7MK9 - chains A and B of the 17 polymer chains in the assembly; structure by electron microscopy, 3.54 A resolution.

# Chain A
Molecule: DNA-directed RNA polymerase subunit
From: Saccharomyces cerevisiae
Notes: EC 2.7.7.6
UniProtKB: A0A6A5Q1P2 (A0A6A5Q1P2_YEASX); residue numbers follow UniProt; this construct covers 1-1733
Chain sequence (1733 residues; numbered 1 to 1733; the number before each row is that of its first residue):
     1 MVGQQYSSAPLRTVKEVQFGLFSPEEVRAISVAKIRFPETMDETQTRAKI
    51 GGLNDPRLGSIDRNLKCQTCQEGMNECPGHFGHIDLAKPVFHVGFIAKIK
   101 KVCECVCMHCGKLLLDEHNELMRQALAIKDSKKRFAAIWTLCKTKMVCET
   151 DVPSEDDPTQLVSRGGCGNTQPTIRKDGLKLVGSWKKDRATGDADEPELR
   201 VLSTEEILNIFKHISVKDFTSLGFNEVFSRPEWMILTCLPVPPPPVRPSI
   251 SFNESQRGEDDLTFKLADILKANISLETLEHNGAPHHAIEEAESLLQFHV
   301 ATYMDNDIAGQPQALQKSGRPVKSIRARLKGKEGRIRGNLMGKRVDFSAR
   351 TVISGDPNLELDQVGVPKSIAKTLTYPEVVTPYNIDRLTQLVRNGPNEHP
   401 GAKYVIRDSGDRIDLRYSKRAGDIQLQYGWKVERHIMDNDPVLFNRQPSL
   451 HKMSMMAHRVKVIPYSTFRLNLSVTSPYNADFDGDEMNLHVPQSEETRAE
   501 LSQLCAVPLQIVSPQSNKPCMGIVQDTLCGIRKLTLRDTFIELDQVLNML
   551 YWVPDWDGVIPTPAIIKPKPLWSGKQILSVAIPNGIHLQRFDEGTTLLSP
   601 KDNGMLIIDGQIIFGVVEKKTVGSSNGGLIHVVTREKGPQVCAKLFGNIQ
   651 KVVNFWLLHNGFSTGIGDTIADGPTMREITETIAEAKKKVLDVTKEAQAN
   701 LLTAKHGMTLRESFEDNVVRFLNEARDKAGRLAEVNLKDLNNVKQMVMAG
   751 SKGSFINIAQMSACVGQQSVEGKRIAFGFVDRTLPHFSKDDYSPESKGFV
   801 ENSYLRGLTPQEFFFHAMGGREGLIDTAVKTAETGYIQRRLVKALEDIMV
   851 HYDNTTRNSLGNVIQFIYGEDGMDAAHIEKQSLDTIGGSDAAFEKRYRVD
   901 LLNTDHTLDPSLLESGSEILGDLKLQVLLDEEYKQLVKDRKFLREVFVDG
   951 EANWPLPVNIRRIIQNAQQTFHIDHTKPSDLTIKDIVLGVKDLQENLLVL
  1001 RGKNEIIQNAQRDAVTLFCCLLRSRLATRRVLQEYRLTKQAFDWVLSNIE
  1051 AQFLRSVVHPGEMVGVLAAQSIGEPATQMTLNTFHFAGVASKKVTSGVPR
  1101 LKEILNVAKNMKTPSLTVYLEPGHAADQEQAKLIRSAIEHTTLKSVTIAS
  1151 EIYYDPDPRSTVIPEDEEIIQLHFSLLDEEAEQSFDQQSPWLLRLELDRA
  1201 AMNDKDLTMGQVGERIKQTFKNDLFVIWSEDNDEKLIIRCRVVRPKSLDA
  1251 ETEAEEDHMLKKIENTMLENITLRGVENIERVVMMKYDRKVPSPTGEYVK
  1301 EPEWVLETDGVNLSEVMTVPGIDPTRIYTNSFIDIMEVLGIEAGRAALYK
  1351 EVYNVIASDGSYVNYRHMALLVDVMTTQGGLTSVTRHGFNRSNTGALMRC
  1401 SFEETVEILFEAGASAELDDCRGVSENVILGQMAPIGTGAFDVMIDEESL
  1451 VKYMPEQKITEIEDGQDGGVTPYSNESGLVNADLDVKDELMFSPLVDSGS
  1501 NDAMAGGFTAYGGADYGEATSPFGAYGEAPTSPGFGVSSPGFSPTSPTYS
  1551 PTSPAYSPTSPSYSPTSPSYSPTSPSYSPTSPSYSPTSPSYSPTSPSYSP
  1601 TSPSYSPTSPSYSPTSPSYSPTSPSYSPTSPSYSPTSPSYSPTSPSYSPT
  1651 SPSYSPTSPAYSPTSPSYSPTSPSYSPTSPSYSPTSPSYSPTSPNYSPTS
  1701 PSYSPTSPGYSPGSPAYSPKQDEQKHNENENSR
Not modelled in the structure: 1, 1082-1092, 1176-1184, 1246-1253, 1455-1733
Metal / ion sites: Zn2+ site 1: Cys-67, Cys-70, Cys-77, His-80; Zn2+ site 2: Cys-107, Cys-110, Cys-148, Cys-167; Mg2+: Asp-481, Asp-483, Asp-485 (shared with 2 residues of chain R)
What the authors report for this chain:
  - binding site for the 15-nt RNA strand: Lys-619, Lys-620

# Chain B
Molecule: DNA-directed RNA polymerase subunit beta
From: Saccharomyces cerevisiae
Notes: EC 2.7.7.6
UniProtKB: A0A6A5Q4H2 (A0A6A5Q4H2_YEASX); residue numbers follow UniProt; this construct covers 1-1224
Chain sequence (1224 residues; row label = number of the first residue in the row):
     1 MSDLANSEKYYDEDPYGFEDESAPITAEDSWAVISAFFREKGLVSQQLDS
    51 FNQFVDYTLQDIICEDSTLILEQLAQHTTESDNISRKYEISFGKIYVTKP
   101 MVNESDGVTHALYPQEARLRNLTYSSGLFVDVKKRTYEAIDVPGRELKYE
   151 LIAEESEDDSESGKVFIGRLPIMLRSKNCYLSEATESDLYKLKECPFDMG
   201 GYFIINGSEKVLIAQERSAGNIVQVFKKAAPSPISHVAEIRSALEKGSRF
   251 ISTLQVKLYGREGSSARTIKATLPYIKQDIPIVIIFRALGIIPDGEILEH
   301 ICYDVNDWQMLEMLKPCVEDGFVIQDRETALDFIGRRGTALGIKKEKRIQ
   351 YAKDILQKEFLPHITQLEGFESRKAFFLGYMINRLLLCALDRKDQDDRDH
   401 FGKKRLDLAGPLLAQLFKTLFKKLTKDIFRYMQRTVEEAHDFNMKLAINA
   451 KTITSGLKYALATGNWGEQKKAMSSRAGVSQVLNRYTYSSTLSHLRRTNT
   501 PIGRDGKLAKPRQLHNTHWGLVCPAETPEGQACGLVKNLSLMSCISVGTD
   551 PMPIITFLSEWGMEPLEDYVPHQSPDATRVFVNGVWHGVHRNPARLMETL
   601 RTLRRKGDINPEVSMIRDIREKELKIFTDAGRVYRPLFIVEDDESLGHKE
   651 LKVRKGHIAKLMATEYQDIEGGFEDVEEYTWSSLLNEGLVEYIDAEEEES
   701 ILIAMQPEDLEPAEANEENDLDVDPAKRIRVSHHATTFTHCEIHPSMILG
   751 VAASIIPFPDHNQSPRNTYQSAMGKQAMGVFLTNYNVRMDTMANILYYPQ
   801 KPLGTTRAMEYLKFRELPAGQNAIVAIACYSGYNQEDSMIMNQSSIDRGL
   851 FRSLFFRSYMDQEKKYGMSITETFEKPQRTNTLRMKHGTYDKLDDDGLIA
   901 PGVRVSGEDVIIGKTTPISPDEEELGQRTAYHSKRDASTPLRSTENGIVD
   951 QVLVTTNQDGLKFVKVRVRTTKIPQIGDKFASRHGQKGTIGITYRREDMP
  1001 FTAEGIVPDLIINPHAIPSRMTVAHLIECLLSKVAALSGNEGDASPFTDI
  1051 TVEGISKLLREHGYQSRGFEVMYNGHTGKKLMAQIFFGPTYYQRLRHMVD
  1101 DKIHARARGPMQVLTRQPVEGRSRDGGLRFGEMERDCMIAHGAASFLKER
  1151 LMEASDAFRVHICGICGLMTVIAKLNHNQFECKGCDNKIDIYQIHIPYAA
  1201 KLLFQELMAMNITPRLYTDRSRDF
Not modelled in the structure: 1-19, 134-135, 151-158, 262-263, 669-677, 714-725, 731-734, 1213, 1224
Metal / ion sites: Zn2+: Cys-1163, Cys-1166, Cys-1182

# Chain A / chain B interface
Residue-residue contacts - 284 pairs, chain A then chain B:
  Gln-4(A) / Arg-1159(B)  hydrogen bond (backbone-side chain)
  Gln-5(A) / Arg-1159(B)  hydrogen bond (backbone-side chain)
  Gln-5(A) / Leu-1175(B)
  Ser-7(A) / His-1161(B)
  Ser-7(A) / Leu-1175(B)
  Ser-7(A) / Phe-1180(B)
  Ser-7(A) / Gln-1193(B)
  Ser-8(A) / Asn-1178(B)
  Ala-9(A) / Gln-1193(B)
  Pro-10(A) / Ile-1191(B)
  Pro-10(A) / Tyr-1192(B)
  Pro-10(A) / Gln-1193(B)  hydrogen bond (backbone-backbone)
  Leu-11(A) / Gln-1193(B)
  Leu-11(A) / His-1195(B)
  Arg-12(A) / Tyr-1192(B)
  Arg-12(A) / Gln-1193(B)
  Arg-12(A) / Ile-1194(B)
  Arg-12(A) / Thr-1218(B)  hydrogen bond
  Thr-13(A) / Thr-1218(B)
  Val-14(A) / Ile-1194(B)  hydrophobic
  Val-14(A) / Leu-1216(B)  hydrophobic
  Val-14(A) / Tyr-1217(B)
  Lys-15(A) / Tyr-1217(B)
  Lys-15(A) / Thr-1218(B)
  Lys-15(A) / Asp-1219(B)
  Lys-15(A) / Arg-1220(B)
  Glu-16(A) / Tyr-1217(B)  hydrogen bond (backbone-backbone)
  Glu-16(A) / Asp-1219(B)
  Glu-16(A) / Arg-1220(B)
  Glu-16(A) / Ser-1221(B)  hydrogen bond
  Val-17(A) / Arg-1215(B)
  Gln-18(A) / Pro-1214(B)
  Gln-18(A) / Arg-1215(B)  hydrogen bond (backbone-backbone)
  Phe-19(A) / Pro-1214(B)  hydrophobic
  Gly-20(A) / Ile-1212(B)
  Leu-21(A) / Ile-1212(B)
  Leu-21(A) / Arg-1215(B)
  Phe-22(A) / Met-1208(B)
  Phe-22(A) / Asn-1211(B)  hydrogen bond (backbone-side chain)
  Phe-22(A) / Ile-1212(B)
  Phe-22(A) / Arg-1215(B)
  Glu-26(A) / Arg-1215(B)  salt bridge
  Ile-30(A) / Thr-1170(B)
  Ile-30(A) / Lys-1183(B)
  Gln-68(A) / Ile-1172(B)
  Thr-69(A) / Lys-1174(B)
  Glu-72(A) / Leu-1175(B)
  Met-74(A) / Arg-1116(B)  hydrogen bond (backbone-side chain)
  Asn-75(A) / Arg-1116(B)
  Asn-75(A) / Phe-1158(B)
  Glu-76(A) / Phe-1158(B)
  Pro-78(A) / Lys-1201(B)
  Pro-78(A) / Gln-1205(B)
  Phe-81(A) / Met-1208(B)  hydrophobic
  His-92(A) / Met-1210(B)  hydrogen bond (side chain-backbone)
  Trp-233(A) / Asn-1211(B)
  Leu-236(A) / Asn-1211(B)
  Pro-240(A) / Met-1208(B)
  Val-246(A) / Gln-1205(B)
  Val-246(A) / Glu-1206(B)
  Glu-254(A) / Lys-864(B)  salt bridge
  Ser-255(A) / Lys-864(B)
  Ser-255(A) / Tyr-866(B)  hydrogen bond
  Ser-255(A) / Arg-935(B)  hydrogen bond (backbone-side chain)
  Gln-256(A) / Tyr-866(B)  hydrogen bond
  Tyr-303(A) / Met-1210(B)
  Met-304(A) / Met-1210(B)  hydrophobic
  Ile-325(A) / Met-1210(B)  hydrophobic
  Arg-328(A) / Glu-1206(B)  salt bridge
  Leu-329(A) / Leu-1203(B)  hydrophobic
  Arg-335(A) / Leu-1114(B)
  Arg-335(A) / Leu-1202(B)
  Arg-335(A) / Glu-1206(B)  salt bridge
  Ile-336(A) / Leu-1203(B)  hydrophobic
  Arg-337(A) / Arg-1129(B)  hydrogen bond (backbone-side chain)
  Arg-337(A) / Glu-1132(B)  salt bridge
  Gly-338(A) / Arg-1129(B)
  Asn-339(A) / Gln-1117(B)  hydrogen bond
  Leu-340(A) / Ala-1199(B)  hydrophobic
  Met-341(A) / Arg-1135(B)
  Gly-342(A) / Arg-1129(B)  hydrogen bond (backbone-side chain)
  Gly-342(A) / Phe-1130(B)
  Lys-343(A) / Gln-1117(B)
  Lys-343(A) / Arg-1129(B)
  Lys-343(A) / Phe-1130(B)  hydrogen bond (backbone-backbone)
  Lys-343(A) / Leu-1151(B)
  Lys-343(A) / Ser-1155(B)
  Arg-344(A) / Pro-1118(B)
  Arg-344(A) / Glu-1120(B)  salt bridge
  Arg-344(A) / Leu-1128(B)
  Arg-344(A) / Arg-1129(B)
  Arg-344(A) / Ala-1154(B)
  Val-345(A) / Pro-1118(B)
  Val-345(A) / Gly-1127(B)
  Val-345(A) / Leu-1128(B)  hydrogen bond (backbone-backbone)
  Val-345(A) / Phe-1130(B)  hydrophobic
  Val-345(A) / Arg-1150(B)
  Val-345(A) / Ala-1154(B)
  Asp-346(A) / Arg-1106(B)  salt bridge
  Asp-346(A) / Ala-1107(B)
  Asp-346(A) / Arg-1108(B)  hydrogen bond (side chain-backbone)
  Asp-346(A) / Gly-1109(B)
  Asp-346(A) / Ala-1154(B)  hydrogen bond (backbone-backbone)
  Phe-347(A) / Arg-1106(B)  hydrogen bond (backbone-backbone)
  Phe-347(A) / Ala-1107(B)  hydrophobic
  Phe-347(A) / Arg-1108(B)
  Ser-348(A) / Ala-1105(B)
  Ser-348(A) / Arg-1106(B)  hydrogen bond (backbone-backbone)
  Ser-348(A) / Leu-1128(B)
  Ala-349(A) / His-1104(B)
  Ala-349(A) / Ala-1105(B)  hydrophobic
  Ala-349(A) / Leu-1128(B)
  Arg-350(A) / Lys-1102(B)
  Arg-350(A) / Ile-1103(B)
  Arg-350(A) / His-1104(B)  hydrogen bond (backbone-backbone)
  Arg-350(A) / Leu-1128(B)
  Thr-351(A) / Ile-1103(B)
  Gly-355(A) / Tyr-833(B)
  Asp-356(A) / Tyr-833(B)  hydrogen bond
  Pro-357(A) / Gly-832(B)
  Pro-357(A) / Tyr-833(B)
  Asn-358(A) / Tyr-833(B)  hydrogen bond
  Ser-369(A) / Ile-1103(B)
  Ile-370(A) / Ala-1105(B)  hydrophobic
  Leu-374(A) / Ala-1105(B)  hydrophobic
  Arg-412(A) / Arg-1108(B)
  Leu-443(A) / Met-1138(B)  hydrophobic
  Leu-443(A) / Phe-1146(B)  hydrophobic
  Gln-447(A) / Glu-1134(B)  hydrogen bond
  Ser-449(A) / Met-1133(B)
  Ser-449(A) / Glu-1134(B)
  Lys-452(A) / Ala-1140(B)
  Lys-452(A) / His-1141(B)  hydrogen bond
  Met-455(A) / Cys-1137(B)  hydrophobic
  Met-455(A) / Met-1138(B)  hydrophobic
  Met-455(A) / His-1141(B)  hydrogen bond (backbone-side chain)
  Tyr-465(A) / Ile-976(B)  hydrophobic
  Leu-472(A) / Gln-835(B)
  Phe-482(A) / Gln-835(B)
  Phe-482(A) / Glu-836(B)
  Phe-482(A) / Thr-989(B)
  Asp-483(A) / Asp-837(B)
  Asp-483(A) / Lys-979(B)
  Asp-483(A) / Lys-987(B)
  His-490(A) / Phe-1130(B)
  His-490(A) / Arg-1150(B)
  Val-491(A) / Arg-1150(B)  hydrogen bond (backbone-side chain)
  Pro-492(A) / Glu-1149(B)
  Pro-492(A) / Arg-1150(B)
  Gln-493(A) / Glu-1149(B)  hydrogen bond (backbone-side chain)
  Ser-494(A) / Glu-1149(B)  hydrogen bond
  Thr-497(A) / Phe-1146(B)
  Thr-497(A) / Glu-1149(B)
  Glu-500(A) / Ala-1143(B)
  Glu-500(A) / Ala-1144(B)
  Glu-500(A) / Ser-1145(B)  hydrogen bond
  Glu-500(A) / Phe-1146(B)  hydrogen bond (side chain-backbone)
  Leu-504(A) / His-1141(B)
  Cys-505(A) / His-1141(B)  hydrogen bond
  Gln-525(A) / Gln-835(B)
  Gln-525(A) / Glu-836(B)
  Gln-525(A) / Asn-1013(B)  hydrogen bond
  Gln-525(A) / His-1015(B)  hydrogen bond
  Asp-526(A) / Gln-835(B)  hydrogen bond
  Cys-529(A) / His-1015(B)
  Asn-654(A) / Ser-831(B)
  Leu-658(A) / Tyr-830(B)
  Leu-658(A) / Ser-831(B)
  Leu-658(A) / Asn-1074(B)
  Leu-658(A) / His-1076(B)
  His-659(A) / Asn-1074(B)  hydrogen bond
  His-659(A) / Thr-1077(B)
  His-659(A) / Leu-1081(B)
  Asn-660(A) / Leu-1081(B)
  Asn-660(A) / Met-1082(B)  hydrogen bond (backbone-backbone)
  Asn-660(A) / Ala-1083(B)
  Gly-661(A) / Ala-1083(B)
  Phe-662(A) / Ala-828(B)
  Phe-662(A) / Cys-829(B)  hydrogen bond (backbone-side chain)
  Ser-663(A) / Ile-827(B)  hydrogen bond (side chain-backbone)
  Ser-663(A) / Gln-1084(B)
  Ser-663(A) / Ile-1085(B)
  Ser-663(A) / Phe-1086(B)
  Thr-664(A) / Phe-1086(B)
  Gly-665(A) / Leu-1026(B)
  Gly-665(A) / Phe-1069(B)
  Gly-665(A) / Phe-1086(B)
  Ile-666(A) / Leu-1026(B)  hydrophobic
  Ile-666(A) / Ile-1027(B)
  Ile-666(A) / Leu-1030(B)  hydrophobic
  Gly-667(A) / Arg-1067(B)
  Ile-670(A) / Arg-1067(B)
  Met-746(A) / His-1015(B)  hydrogen bond
  Met-746(A) / Pro-1018(B)  hydrophobic
  Ser-751(A) / His-1015(B)  hydrogen bond
  Lys-752(A) / His-1015(B)
  Lys-752(A) / Ser-1019(B)
  Gly-753(A) / Ser-1019(B)
  Asn-757(A) / Pro-1018(B)
  Asn-757(A) / Met-1021(B)
  Gln-760(A) / Met-1021(B)
  Met-761(A) / Pro-1018(B)
  Met-761(A) / Met-1021(B)  hydrophobic
  Ile-775(A) / Asn-516(B)
  Ala-776(A) / Asn-516(B)
  Gly-778(A) / His-515(B)
  Gly-778(A) / Asn-516(B)  hydrogen bond (backbone-side chain)
  Phe-779(A) / Asn-516(B)
  Phe-779(A) / Thr-517(B)
  Phe-779(A) / Glu-698(B)
  Phe-779(A) / Glu-699(B)
  Val-780(A) / Glu-699(B)
  Arg-782(A) / Glu-698(B)  hydrogen bond (side chain-backbone)
  Arg-782(A) / Glu-699(B)
  Arg-782(A) / Ser-700(B)
  Arg-782(A) / Ile-701(B)  hydrogen bond (side chain-backbone)
  Thr-783(A) / Asn-516(B)  hydrogen bond (backbone-side chain)
  Pro-785(A) / Ile-701(B)
  Pro-785(A) / Leu-702(B)
  Pro-785(A) / Ile-703(B)  hydrogen bond (backbone-backbone)
  His-786(A) / Trp-519(B)  hydrogen bond
  His-786(A) / Ile-703(B)
  His-786(A) / Met-705(B)  hydrogen bond
  Glu-801(A) / Ile-729(B)
  Tyr-804(A) / His-761(B)
  Tyr-804(A) / Met-1021(B)  hydrophobic
  Leu-805(A) / His-761(B)
  Arg-806(A) / Lys-727(B)
  Arg-806(A) / Arg-728(B)  hydrogen bond (backbone-side chain)
  Arg-806(A) / His-761(B)  hydrogen bond (backbone-side chain)
  Gly-807(A) / Arg-728(B)  hydrogen bond (backbone-side chain)
  Gly-807(A) / His-761(B)  hydrogen bond (backbone-side chain)
  Leu-808(A) / Arg-728(B)  hydrogen bond (backbone-side chain)
  Leu-808(A) / Asp-760(B)
  Pro-810(A) / Pro-745(B)  hydrophobic
  Pro-810(A) / Phe-1047(B)  hydrophobic
  Gln-811(A) / Met-705(B)
  Phe-813(A) / Pro-759(B)
  Phe-813(A) / Phe-1047(B)  hydrophobic
  Phe-814(A) / Leu-514(B)  hydrophobic
  Phe-814(A) / His-515(B)
  Phe-814(A) / Trp-519(B)  hydrophobic
  Phe-814(A) / Pro-524(B)  hydrophobic
  His-816(A) / Gln-763(B)
  His-816(A) / Ser-764(B)  hydrogen bond (side chain-backbone)
  Ala-817(A) / Pro-524(B)
  Ala-817(A) / Ser-764(B)
  Met-818(A) / Leu-514(B)
  Met-818(A) / His-515(B)
  Gly-820(A) / Pro-765(B)
  Arg-821(A) / Arg-512(B)
  Arg-821(A) / Leu-514(B)
  Arg-821(A) / Thr-527(B)
  Arg-821(A) / Gly-534(B)
  Leu-824(A) / Pro-765(B)  hydrophobic
  Ile-825(A) / Leu-508(B)
  Ile-825(A) / Arg-512(B)
  Ile-825(A) / Gln-513(B)
  Ile-825(A) / Cys-533(B)  hydrophobic
  Asp-826(A) / Leu-508(B)
  Val-829(A) / Leu-508(B)  hydrophobic
  Gln-838(A) / Met-1133(B)
  Arg-839(A) / Glu-1132(B)  salt bridge
  Val-842(A) / Asp-1136(B)
  Glu-846(A) / Arg-1135(B)  salt bridge
  Met-1063(A) / Ile-1139(B)
  Val-1066(A) / Asp-1136(B)
  Val-1066(A) / Ala-1140(B)  hydrophobic
  Gln-1070(A) / Cys-1137(B)
  Gln-1070(A) / Ala-1140(B)
  Lys-1261(A) / Lys-315(B)
  Asn-1265(A) / Ser-265(B)
  Ile-1429(A) / Pro-1197(B)
  Ile-1429(A) / Ala-1200(B)
  Leu-1430(A) / His-1195(B)
  Leu-1430(A) / Ile-1196(B)
  Leu-1430(A) / Pro-1197(B)
  Gly-1431(A) / Met-1152(B)
  Met-1433(A) / Lys-1148(B)
  Ala-1434(A) / Ala-1144(B)
  Ile-1436(A) / Gly-1142(B)
  Ile-1436(A) / Ala-1144(B)
  Thr-1438(A) / Gly-1142(B)  hydrogen bond (backbone-backbone)
  Thr-1438(A) / Ala-1144(B)
Other interface residues (no listed pair), chain A (193 interface residues in all): Ala-29, Cys-70, His-80, Phe-228, Leu-239, Pro-242, Pro-245, Pro-248, Arg-257, Gly-319, Val-352, Ser-354, Thr-373, Tyr-417, Asn-445, His-451, Ser-466, Thr-467, Arg-469, Asp-481, Gly-484, Asn-488, Glu-496, Gln-510, Asp-668, Met-676, Asn-742, Val-743, Phe-777, Leu-784, Phe-787, Asn-802, Thr-809, Ala-828, Asp-1257, Leu-1409, Phe-1410, Asp-1420, Val-1424, Val-1428, Gln-1432, Gly-1437, Gly-1439
Other interface residues (no listed pair), chain B (170 interface residues in all): Lys-471, Lys-507, His-518, Glu-529, Gly-530, Ala-726, Ile-748, Leu-749, Asn-762, Asn-767, His-887, Gly-988, Gly-991, Pro-1014, Ile-1017, Val-1023, Lys-1080, Val-1099, Thr-1115, Val-1119, Gly-1131, Leu-1147, Leu-1168, Ala-1173, Tyr-1198, Leu-1207, Ala-1209

# In short
Chain A and chain B form an interface of 193 and 170 residues respectively, with 57 hydrogen bonds and 9 salt
bridges. Polar contacts include Glu-26(A)/Arg-1215(B), Glu-254(A)/Lys-864(B) and Arg-328(A)/Glu-1206(B). The
Zn2+ site 1 is built by Cys-67(A), Cys-70(A), Cys-77(A) and His-80(A). The paper reports a binding site for
the 15-nt RNA strand at Lys-619(A) and Lys-620(A).
Here chain A is DNA-directed RNA polymerase subunit and chain B is DNA-directed RNA polymerase subunit beta,
both from Saccharomyces cerevisiae. Entry 7MK9 (Complex structure of trailing EC of EC+EC (trailing
EC-focused)) was determined by electron microscopy (same publication as 7MEI, 7MKA, 7ML0, 7ML1, 7ML2, 7ML3 and
7ML4).
